PDB entry 7D6H | X-ray diffraction, 1.60 A resolution | chain A

# Chain A
Molecule: Papain-like protease
Organism: Severe acute respiratory syndrome coronavirus 2
Notes: EC 3.4.19.12
UniProtKB: P0DTC1 (R1A_SARS2); residues 1-316 here correspond to UniProt positions 1563-1878 (UniProt number = residue number + 1562)
Sequence (320 residues; row label = number of the first residue in the row; numbers below 1 keep their minus sign (Gly-3 is residue -3)):
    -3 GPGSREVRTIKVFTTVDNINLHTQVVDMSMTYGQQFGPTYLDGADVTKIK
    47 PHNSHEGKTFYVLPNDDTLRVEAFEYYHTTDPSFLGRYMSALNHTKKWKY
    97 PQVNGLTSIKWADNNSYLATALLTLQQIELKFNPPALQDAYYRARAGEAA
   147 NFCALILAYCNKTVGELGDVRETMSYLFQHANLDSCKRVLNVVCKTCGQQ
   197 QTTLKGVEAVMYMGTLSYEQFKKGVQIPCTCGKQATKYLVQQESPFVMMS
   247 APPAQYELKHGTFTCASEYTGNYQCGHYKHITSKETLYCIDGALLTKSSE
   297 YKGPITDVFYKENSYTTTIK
Unresolved in the structure: -3 to 0
Sequence notes: expression tag (-3 to 0); engineered mutation Ser112 (Cys1674 in P0DTC1)
Ion coordination: Zn2+: Cys190, Cys193, Cys225, Cys227

# Summary
The Zn2+ site is built by Cys190, Cys193, Cys225 and Cys227.
Chain A is Papain-like protease (Severe acute respiratory syndrome coronavirus 2); the structure, Crystal
structure of the SARS-CoV-2 papain-like protease (PLPro) C112S mutant, was determined by X-ray diffraction
together with 7E35 from the same study.
